PDB entry 9G26 | electron microscopy, 3.40 A resolution | chains A and B of the 17 polymer chains in the assembly

[Chain A]
Protein: DNA-directed RNA polymerase I subunit RPA190
Source organism: Saccharomyces cerevisiae
Notes: EC 2.7.7.6
Reference sequence: P10964 (RPA1_YEAST); numbering as in UniProt (aligned over 1-1664)
Sequence (1664 residues; row label = number of the first residue in the row):
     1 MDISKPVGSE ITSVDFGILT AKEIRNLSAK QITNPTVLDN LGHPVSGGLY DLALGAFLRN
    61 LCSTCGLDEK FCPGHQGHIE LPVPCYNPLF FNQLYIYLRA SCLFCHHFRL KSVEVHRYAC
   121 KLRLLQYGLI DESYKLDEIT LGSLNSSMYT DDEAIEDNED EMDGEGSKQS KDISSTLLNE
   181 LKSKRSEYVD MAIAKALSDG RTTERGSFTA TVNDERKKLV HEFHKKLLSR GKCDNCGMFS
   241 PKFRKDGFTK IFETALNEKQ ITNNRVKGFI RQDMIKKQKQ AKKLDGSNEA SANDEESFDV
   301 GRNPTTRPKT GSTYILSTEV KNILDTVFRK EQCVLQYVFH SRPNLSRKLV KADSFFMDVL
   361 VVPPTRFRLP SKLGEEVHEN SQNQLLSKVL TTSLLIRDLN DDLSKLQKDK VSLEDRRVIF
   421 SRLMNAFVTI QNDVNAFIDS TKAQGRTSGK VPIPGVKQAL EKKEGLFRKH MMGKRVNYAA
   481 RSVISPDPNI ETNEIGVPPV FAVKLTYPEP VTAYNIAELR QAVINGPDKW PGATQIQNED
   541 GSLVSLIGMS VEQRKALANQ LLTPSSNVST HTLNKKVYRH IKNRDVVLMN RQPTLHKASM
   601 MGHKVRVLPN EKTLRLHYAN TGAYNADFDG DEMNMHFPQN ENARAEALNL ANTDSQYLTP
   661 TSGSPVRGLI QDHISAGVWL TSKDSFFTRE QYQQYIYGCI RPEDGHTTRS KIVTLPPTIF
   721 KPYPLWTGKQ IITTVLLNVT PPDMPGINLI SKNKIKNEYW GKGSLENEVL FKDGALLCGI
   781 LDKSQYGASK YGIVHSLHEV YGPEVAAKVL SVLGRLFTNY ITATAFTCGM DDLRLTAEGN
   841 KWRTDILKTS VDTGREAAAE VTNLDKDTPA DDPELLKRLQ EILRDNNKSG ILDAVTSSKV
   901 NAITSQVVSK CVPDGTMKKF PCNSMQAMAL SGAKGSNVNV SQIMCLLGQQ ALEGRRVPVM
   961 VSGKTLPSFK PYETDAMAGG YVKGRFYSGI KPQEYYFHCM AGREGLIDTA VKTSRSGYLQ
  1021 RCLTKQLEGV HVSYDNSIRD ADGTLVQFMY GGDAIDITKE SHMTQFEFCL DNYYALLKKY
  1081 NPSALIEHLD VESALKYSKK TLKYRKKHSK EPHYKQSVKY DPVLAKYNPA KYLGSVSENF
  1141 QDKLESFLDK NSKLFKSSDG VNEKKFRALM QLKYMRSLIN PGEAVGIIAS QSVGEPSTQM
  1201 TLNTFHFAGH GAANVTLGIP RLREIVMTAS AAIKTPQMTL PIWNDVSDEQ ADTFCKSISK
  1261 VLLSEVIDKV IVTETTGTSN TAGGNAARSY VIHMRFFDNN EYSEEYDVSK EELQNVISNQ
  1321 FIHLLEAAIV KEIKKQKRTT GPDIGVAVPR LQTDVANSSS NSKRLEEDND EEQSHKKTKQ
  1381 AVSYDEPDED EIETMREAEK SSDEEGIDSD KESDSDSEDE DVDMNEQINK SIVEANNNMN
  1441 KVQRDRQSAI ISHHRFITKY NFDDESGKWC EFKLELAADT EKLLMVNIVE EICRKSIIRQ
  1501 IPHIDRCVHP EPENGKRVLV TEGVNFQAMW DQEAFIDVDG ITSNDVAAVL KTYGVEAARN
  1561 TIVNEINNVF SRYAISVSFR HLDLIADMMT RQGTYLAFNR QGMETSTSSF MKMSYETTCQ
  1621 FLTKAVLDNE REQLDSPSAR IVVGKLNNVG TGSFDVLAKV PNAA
Unresolved in the structure: 142-173, 269-311, 447-450, 1154-1159, 1201-1213, 1278-1286, 1339-1432, 1664
Curated features (UniProtKB/Swiss-Prot):
  - region: Pro992 to Glu1004 (Bridging helix)
  - binding site (Zn(2+)): Cys62, Cys65, Cys72, His75, Cys102, Cys105, Cys233, Cys236
  - binding site (Mg(2+)): Asp627, Asp629, Asp631
  - modified residue (Phosphoserine): Ser889, Ser1636
Bound ions: Zn2+ site 1: Cys62, Cys65, Cys72, His75; Zn2+ site 2: Cys102, Cys105, Cys233, Asn235, Cys236; Mg2+: Asp627, Asp629, Asp631 (shared with 1 residue of chain R)
Reported in the primary citation:
  - specificity-determining residues: Pro593 (proposed by the authors, not directly observed)

[Chain B]
Protein: DNA-directed RNA polymerase I subunit RPA135
Source organism: Saccharomyces cerevisiae
Notes: EC 2.7.7.6
Reference sequence: P22138 (RPA2_YEAST); residues 1-1203 here = UniProt positions 1-1203
Sequence (1203 residues; each row starts with the number of its first residue):
     1 MSKVIKPPGQ ARTADFRTLE RESRFINPPK DKSAFPLLQE AVQPHIGSFN ALTEGPDGGL
    61 LNLGVKDIGE KVIFDGKPLN SEDEISNSGY LGNKLSVSVE QVSIAKPMSN DGVSSAVERK
   121 VYPSESRQRL TSYRGKLLLK LKWSVNNGEE NLFEVRDCGG LPVMLQSNRC HLNKMSPYEL
   181 VQHKEESDEI GGYFIVNGIE KLIRMLIVQR RNHPMAIIRP SFANRGASYS HYGIQIRSVR
   241 PDQTSQTNVL HYLNDGQVTF RFSWRKNEYL VPVVMILKAL CHTSDREIFD GIIGNDVKDS
   301 FLTDRLELLL RGFKKRYPHL QNRTQVLQYL GDKFRVVFQA SPDQSDLEVG QEVLDRIVLV
   361 HLGKDGSQDK FRMLLFMIRK LYSLVAGECS PDNPDATQHQ EVLLGGFLYG MILKEKIDEY
   421 LQNIIAQVRM DINRGMAINF KDKRYMSRVL MRVNENIGSK MQYFLSTGNL VSQSGLDLQQ
   481 VSGYTVVAEK INFYRFISHF RMVHRGSFFA QLKTTTVRKL LPESWGFLCP VHTPDGSPCG
   541 LLNHFAHKCR ISTQQSDVSR IPSILYSLGV APASHTFAAG PSLCCVQIDG KIIGWVSHEQ
   601 GKIIADTLRY WKVEGKTPGL PIDLEIGYVP PSTRGQYPGL YLFGGHSRML RPVRYLPLDK
   661 EDIVGPFEQV YMNIAVTPQE IQNNVHTHVE FTPTNILSIL ANLTPFSDFN QSPRNMYQCQ
   721 MGKQTMGTPG VALCHRSDNK LYRLQTGQTP IVKANLYDDY GMDNFPNGFN AVVAVISYTG
   781 YDMDDAMIIN KSADERGFGY GTMYKTEKVD LALNRNRGDP ITQHFGFGND EWPKEWLEKL
   841 DEDGLPYIGT YVEEGDPICA YFDDTLNKTK IKTYHSSEPA YIEEVNLIGD ESNKFQELQT
   901 VSIKYRIRRT PQIGDKFSSR HGQKGVCSRK WPTIDMPFSE TGIQPDIIIN PHAFPSRMTI
   961 GMFVESLAGK AGALHGIAQD STPWIFNEDD TPADYFGEQL AKAGYNYHGN EPMYSGATGE
  1021 ELRADIYVGV VYYQRLRHMV NDKFQVRSTG PVNSLTMQPV KGRKRHGGIR VGEMERDALI
  1081 GHGTSFLLQD RLLNSSDYTQ ASVCRECGSI LTTQQSVPRI GSISTVCCRR CSMRFEDAKK
  1141 LLTKSEDGEK IFIDDSQIWE DGQGNKFVGG NETTTVAIPF VLKYLDSELS AMGIRLRYNV
  1201 EPK
Unresolved in the structure: 1-10, 79-88, 112-115, 1140-1154
Curated features (UniProtKB/Swiss-Prot):
  - zinc finger: Cys1104 to Cys1131 (C4-type)
  - modified residue: Ser2 (N-acetylserine), Ser81 (Phosphoserine), Ser1156 (Phosphoserine)
  - mutagenesis: Cys1104 (C1104A: No effect; when associated with A-1107; A-1128 and A-1131), Cys1107 (C1107A: Lethal. Abolishes recruitment of RPA1 to Pol I. No effect; when associated with A-1104; A-1128 and A-1131), Cys1127 (C1127R: Responsible of suppression of RPA190-5 and RPA190-1 mutations), Cys1128 (C1128A: No effect; when associated with A-1104; A-1107 and A-1131), Cys1131 (C1131A: No effect; when associated with A-1104; A-1107 and A-1128)
Bound ions: Zn2+: Cys1104, Cys1128, Cys1131

[Interface between chain A and chain B]
Pairs across the interface (365):
  Met1(A) with Asn1094(B), hydrogen bond (backbone-backbone); Tyr1098(B), hydrophobic
  Lys5(A) with Gln1100(B), hydrogen bond (backbone-side chain)
  Val7(A) with Tyr1098(B); Gln1100(B); Thr1175(B); Val1176(B), hydrophobic; Ala1177(B), hydrophobic
  Ser9(A) with Thr1174(B), hydrogen bond; Thr1175(B); Pro1202(B)
  Glu10(A) with Val1200(B); Glu1201(B), hydrogen bond (backbone-backbone)
  Ile11(A) with Ile1178(B), hydrophobic; Tyr1198(B), hydrophobic; Asn1199(B); Glu1201(B)
  Thr12(A) with Asn1199(B), hydrogen bond (backbone-backbone); Glu1201(B)
  Ser13(A) with Tyr1198(B); Asn1199(B), hydrogen bond (backbone-backbone)
  Val14(A) with Leu1196(B), hydrophobic; Arg1197(B)
  Asp15(A) with Arg1195(B); Leu1196(B); Arg1197(B), salt bridge; Asn1199(B)
  Phe16(A) with Arg1195(B); Leu1196(B), hydrophobic
  Gly17(A) with Ile1194(B); Arg1195(B), hydrogen bond (backbone-backbone)
  Ile18(A) with Gly1193(B)
  Leu19(A) with Arg1130(B); Ser1190(B); Gly1193(B), hydrogen bond (backbone-backbone); Arg1195(B)
  Glu23(A) with Arg1130(B), salt bridge; Arg1195(B), salt bridge
  Asn26(A) with Arg1129(B); Arg1130(B), hydrogen bond (side chain-backbone); Ser1132(B)
  Leu27(A) with Thr1112(B); Arg1129(B), hydrogen bond (backbone-side chain); Arg1130(B)
  Ser28(A) with Arg1129(B), hydrogen bond (backbone-side chain)
  Ala29(A) with Arg1129(B); Gln1163(B)
  Lys30(A) with Gln1163(B)
  Ala53(A) with Gln1163(B)
  Ser63(A) with Gly1162(B), hydrogen bond (backbone-backbone); Gln1163(B), hydrogen bond (backbone-backbone)
  Thr64(A) with Gln1114(B), hydrogen bond (backbone-side chain); Asp1161(B); Gly1162(B), hydrogen bond (backbone-backbone)
  Cys65(A) with Val1117(B)
  Leu67(A) with Gln1115(B)
  His75(A) with Gln1114(B)
  Gln76(A) with Leu1111(B); Ser1190(B)
  Asn87(A) with Met1192(B)
  Leu89(A) with Met1192(B), hydrophobic; Ile1194(B), hydrophobic
  Val361(A) with Ser1190(B); Ala1191(B)
  Arg366(A) with Phe1180(B)
  Phe367(A) with Leu1055(B); Phe1180(B), hydrophobic; Lys1183(B); Tyr1184(B), hydrophobic; Ser1187(B)
  Glu375(A) with Leu813(B); Asn814(B), hydrogen bond
  Gln382(A) with Glu1188(B)
  Phe437(A) with Ala1191(B)
  Ile438(A) with Met1192(B), hydrophobic
  Val456(A) with Glu1188(B); Met1192(B), hydrophobic
  Leu460(A) with Leu1185(B), hydrophobic
  Leu466(A) with Val1181(B), hydrophobic; Tyr1184(B), hydrophobic; Leu1185(B), hydrophobic
  Phe467(A) with Leu1185(B), hydrophobic
  Arg468(A) with Arg1070(B), hydrogen bond (backbone-side chain)
  Lys469(A) with Arg1070(B)
  His470(A) with Gln1058(B), hydrogen bond (backbone-side chain); Val1181(B)
  Met471(A) with Val1181(B), hydrophobic; Leu1185(B), hydrophobic
  Met472(A) with Arg1076(B); Leu1092(B)
  Gly473(A) with Arg1070(B); Val1071(B); Leu1092(B)
  Lys474(A) with Gln1058(B); Arg1070(B); Val1071(B), hydrogen bond (backbone-backbone); Leu1092(B), hydrogen bond (side chain-backbone); Ser1096(B); Asp1097(B)
  Arg475(A) with Pro1059(B); Val1060(B); Lys1061(B); Gly1068(B); Ile1069(B); Arg1070(B); Ser1096(B), hydrogen bond (backbone-side chain)
  Val476(A) with Arg1047(B); Pro1059(B); Gly1068(B); Ile1069(B), hydrogen bond (backbone-backbone); Val1071(B), hydrophobic; Arg1091(B); Ser1095(B)
  Asn477(A) with Arg1047(B), hydrogen bond; Ser1048(B); Pro1059(B); Arg1091(B), hydrogen bond (backbone-side chain); Ser1095(B), hydrogen bond (backbone-backbone)
  Tyr478(A) with Arg1047(B), hydrogen bond (backbone-backbone); Ser1048(B), hydrogen bond (backbone-backbone); Thr1049(B); Arg1091(B)
  Ala479(A) with Arg1047(B), hydrogen bond (backbone-backbone); Ile1069(B), hydrophobic; Arg1091(B)
  Ala480(A) with Gln1045(B); Val1046(B), hydrophobic; Ile1069(B)
  Arg481(A) with Phe1044(B); Gln1045(B), hydrogen bond (backbone-backbone)
  Ser482(A) with Phe1044(B)
  Val483(A) with Lys1043(B)
  Pro486(A) with Tyr781(B); Ala786(B), hydrophobic; Ser928(B), hydrogen bond (backbone-side chain)
  Asp487(A) with Tyr781(B)
  Pro488(A) with Gly780(B); Tyr781(B)
  Asn489(A) with Tyr781(B), hydrogen bond
  Val500(A) with Phe1044(B), hydrophobic
  Phe501(A) with Phe1044(B), hydrophobic; Val1046(B), hydrophobic
  Lys504(A) with Val1046(B); Ser1048(B)
  Leu505(A) with Val1046(B), hydrophobic; Arg1047(B)
  Leu588(A) with Leu1087(B), hydrophobic
  Asn590(A) with Glu1075(B)
  Gln592(A) with Glu1075(B), hydrogen bond
  Thr594(A) with Met1074(B); Glu1075(B); Ala1078(B)
  Lys597(A) with Ala1078(B); Gly1081(B); His1082(B), hydrogen bond (backbone-side chain)
  Met600(A) with Glu1075(B); His1082(B), hydrogen bond (backbone-side chain)
  Asn610(A) with Ile913(B)
  Glu611(A) with Gln912(B); Ile913(B)
  Lys612(A) with Val1040(B); Phe1044(B)
  Tyr618(A) with Gly780(B), hydrogen bond (side chain-backbone); Tyr781(B); Asp782(B), hydrogen bond (side chain-backbone); Met783(B), hydrogen bond (side chain-backbone); Asp784(B)
  Thr621(A) with Asp784(B)
  Ala626(A) with Asp784(B)
  Phe628(A) with Asp784(B); Val926(B), hydrogen bond (backbone-backbone)
  Asp629(A) with Asp785(B); Lys916(B), hydrogen bond (backbone-side chain); Lys924(B), salt bridge; Val926(B)
  Gly630(A) with Val926(B)
  Glu632(A) with Lys1043(B), salt bridge
  Asn634(A) with Ile1069(B)
  His636(A) with Ile1069(B); Arg1091(B)
  Phe637(A) with Arg1091(B), hydrogen bond (backbone-side chain)
  Pro638(A) with Asp1090(B)
  Gln639(A) with Asp1090(B)
  Asn640(A) with Asp1090(B)
  Asn642(A) with Phe1086(B)
  Ala643(A) with Leu1087(B)
  Glu646(A) with Thr1084(B); Phe1086(B); Leu1087(B)
  Ala647(A) with Leu1087(B)
  Leu650(A) with Thr1084(B)
  Ala651(A) with Thr1084(B)
  Gln656(A) with His1082(B)
  Ile670(A) with Asp784(B)
  Gln671(A) with Met783(B), hydrogen bond (side chain-backbone); Asp784(B); Asn950(B); His952(B), hydrogen bond (backbone-side chain)
  Asp672(A) with Ser777(B), hydrogen bond; Met783(B); Asn950(B), hydrogen bond; His952(B), salt bridge
  His673(A) with Met783(B)
  Ser675(A) with His952(B), hydrogen bond
  Trp679(A) with Arg1023(B)
  Gln691(A) with Glu1020(B), hydrogen bond
  Thr818(A) with Thr779(B)
  Tyr820(A) with Arg1023(B), hydrogen bond
  Ile821(A) with Ser777(B); Tyr778(B)
  Thr822(A) with Tyr778(B); Ser1015(B); Leu1022(B)
  Ala823(A) with Thr1018(B); Leu1022(B)
  Thr824(A) with Arg1023(B), hydrogen bond
  Ala825(A) with Ile776(B), hydrophobic; Ser777(B); Leu1022(B), hydrophobic
  Phe826(A) with Ile776(B); Ser777(B), hydrogen bond (backbone-backbone); Pro951(B); His952(B)
  Thr827(A) with Val775(B), hydrogen bond (side chain-backbone); Asp1025(B); Ile1026(B); Tyr1027(B), hydrogen bond (side chain-backbone)
  Cys828(A) with Val775(B); Pro951(B), hydrophobic; Phe963(B), hydrophobic; Tyr1027(B)
  Gly829(A) with Tyr1027(B)
  Met830(A) with Phe963(B), hydrophobic; Ala993(B), hydrophobic; Tyr1027(B)
  Asp831(A) with His1008(B); Asn1010(B)
  Leu833(A) with Ile960(B), hydrophobic; Phe963(B), hydrophobic
  Arg834(A) with Ala993(B); Asp994(B), salt bridge; Tyr1007(B); His1008(B)
  Arg843(A) with Glu988(B), salt bridge
  Gln880(A) with Ser632(B); Thr633(B)
  Arg884(A) with Thr633(B); Arg634(B); Gly635(B)
  Met925(A) with Pro955(B), hydrophobic
  Met928(A) with Pro951(B); His952(B), hydrogen bond; Pro955(B)
  Ala933(A) with His952(B)
  Lys934(A) with His952(B); Pro955(B); Ser956(B)
  Asn939(A) with Pro955(B); Ser956(B); Met958(B)
  Gln942(A) with Met958(B)
  Ile943(A) with Met958(B), hydrophobic; Ile960(B), hydrophobic
  Pro958(A) with Pro522(B)
  Met960(A) with Pro522(B), hydrophobic; Glu523(B); Val670(B), hydrophobic
  Val961(A) with Gln398(B); Gln636(B)
  Ser962(A) with Val670(B), hydrogen bond (side chain-backbone); Tyr671(B)
  Lys964(A) with Val670(B); Met672(B)
  Thr965(A) with Pro522(B)
  Leu966(A) with Pro522(B), hydrophobic
  Pro967(A) with Trp525(B), hydrophobic; Gln669(B); Met672(B); Asn673(B); Ile674(B), hydrogen bond (backbone-backbone)
  Ser968(A) with Ile674(B), hydrogen bond (backbone-backbone); His686(B), hydrogen bond (backbone-side chain)
  Lys970(A) with Val685(B)
  Gly984(A) with Glu988(B)
  Phe986(A) with Phe709(B); Asn710(B); Gln711(B); Met958(B), hydrophobic; Ile960(B)
  Tyr987(A) with Phe709(B); Ile960(B); Thr991(B); Ala993(B)
  Ser988(A) with Phe709(B); Asn987(B); Glu988(B), hydrogen bond
  Gly989(A) with Asp708(B); Phe709(B)
  Ile990(A) with Asp708(B), hydrogen bond (backbone-backbone); Trp984(B), hydrogen bond (backbone-side chain)
  Lys991(A) with Trp984(B)
  Pro992(A) with Trp525(B); Val676(B), hydrophobic; Pro693(B), hydrophobic; Trp984(B), hydrophobic
  Gln993(A) with Val676(B)
  Tyr995(A) with Val531(B); Ser707(B); Asp708(B); Asn715(B), hydrogen bond; Trp984(B), hydrophobic
  Tyr996(A) with Leu521(B), hydrogen bond (side chain-backbone); Pro522(B); Ser524(B), hydrogen bond; Trp525(B), hydrophobic
  His998(A) with Gln711(B); Ser712(B), hydrogen bond (backbone-side chain)
  Cys999(A) with Pro530(B), hydrophobic; Val531(B), hydrophobic; Ser712(B)
  Met1000(A) with Leu520(B)
  Gly1002(A) with Ser712(B)
  Arg1003(A) with Arg518(B); Lys519(B), hydrogen bond (side chain-backbone); Leu520(B); Pro530(B); Thr533(B), hydrogen bond
  Leu1006(A) with Asp535(B); Met716(B), hydrophobic; Tyr717(B)
  Ile1007(A) with Thr515(B); Arg518(B); Cys539(B), hydrophobic
  Thr1024(A) with Asp1077(B), hydrogen bond
  Lys1025(A) with Arg1076(B)
  Ala1184(A) with Ile1080(B); Gly1081(B)
  Ile1187(A) with Asp1077(B); Ile1080(B), hydrophobic; Gly1081(B)
  Gln1191(A) with Asp1077(B), hydrogen bond; Ala1078(B)
  Glu1481(A) with Lys315(B)
  Lys1482(A) with Asp304(B), salt bridge; Glu307(B)
  Leu1484(A) with Asp255(B); Arg305(B); Leu308(B), hydrophobic
  Asn1487(A) with Arg305(B), hydrogen bond
  Leu1622(A) with Leu1189(B), hydrophobic; Ile1194(B), hydrophobic
  Val1626(A) with Ile1194(B), hydrophobic
  Ile1641(A) with Arg1076(B)
  Val1643(A) with Pro1179(B)
  Gly1644(A) with Gln1089(B); Leu1093(B)
  Leu1646(A) with Ser1085(B); Phe1086(B), hydrophobic
  Asn1647(A) with Ser1085(B), hydrogen bond (backbone-side chain)
  Val1649(A) with Gly1083(B); Ser1085(B)
  Gly1650(A) with Gly1083(B)
  Thr1651(A) with Gly1083(B); Ser1085(B), hydrogen bond (side chain-backbone); Phe1086(B)
Other interface residues (no listed pair), chain A (202 interface residues in all): Pro6, Met357, Leu360, Pro363, Leu369, Ile484, Ser485, Thr506, Pro593, Leu595, His596, Ala598, Thr613, Asp627, Met635, Ser685, Gly935, Pro971, Lys983, Arg985, Ala1010, Val1011, Glu1028, Ile1188, Arg1338, Arg1631, Pro1637, Val1642, Lys1645, Gly1652
Other interface residues (no listed pair), chain B (196 interface residues in all): Asn254, Arg316, Ser390, Cys529, Gly536, Gly540, Asn543, Ala675, Glu680, Leu697, Pro713, Gly914, Gly925, Cys927, Val964, Leu967, Glu1021, Asn1041, Ser1054, Thr1056, Met1057, Gly1072, Glu1073, Leu1079, Leu1088, Thr1113, Leu1182

[Overview]
The interface between chain A and chain B involves 202 residues on one side and 196 on the other; the contacts
include 70 hydrogen bonds and 9 salt bridges. Among the polar pairs are Asp15(A)-Arg1197(B),
Glu23(A)-Arg1130(B) and Glu23(A)-Arg1195(B). From the paper: the specificity determinant Pro593(A).
Here chain A is DNA-directed RNA polymerase I subunit RPA190 and chain B is DNA-directed RNA polymerase I
subunit RPA135, both from Saccharomyces cerevisiae. Entry 9G26 (Yeast RNA polymerase I elongation complex
stalled by an apurinic site, closed state) was determined by electron microscopy together with 9G1V, 9G1X,
9G23, 9G24, 9G27, 9G29, 9G2B and 9G2C from the same study.
